8ERR - chains A and C of the 9 polymer chains in the assembly; structure by electron microscopy, 3.10 A resolution.

== Chain A (and C) ==
Protein: Spike glycoprotein
From: Severe acute respiratory syndrome coronavirus 2
Notes: chain C of this document is another copy of the same molecule, construct and numbering; everything in this record applies to it too
Reference sequence: P0DTC2 (SPIKE_SARS2); residue numbers follow UniProt; this construct covers 1-68, 71-143, 147-210, 215-1207
Amino-acid sequence (1274 residues; row label = number of the first residue in the row; note: 9 numbers in that range are skipped by the numbering (no residue carries them; nothing is unmodelled there); a row labelled like 210A-210F holds insertion residues (210A, then the next letters in order)):
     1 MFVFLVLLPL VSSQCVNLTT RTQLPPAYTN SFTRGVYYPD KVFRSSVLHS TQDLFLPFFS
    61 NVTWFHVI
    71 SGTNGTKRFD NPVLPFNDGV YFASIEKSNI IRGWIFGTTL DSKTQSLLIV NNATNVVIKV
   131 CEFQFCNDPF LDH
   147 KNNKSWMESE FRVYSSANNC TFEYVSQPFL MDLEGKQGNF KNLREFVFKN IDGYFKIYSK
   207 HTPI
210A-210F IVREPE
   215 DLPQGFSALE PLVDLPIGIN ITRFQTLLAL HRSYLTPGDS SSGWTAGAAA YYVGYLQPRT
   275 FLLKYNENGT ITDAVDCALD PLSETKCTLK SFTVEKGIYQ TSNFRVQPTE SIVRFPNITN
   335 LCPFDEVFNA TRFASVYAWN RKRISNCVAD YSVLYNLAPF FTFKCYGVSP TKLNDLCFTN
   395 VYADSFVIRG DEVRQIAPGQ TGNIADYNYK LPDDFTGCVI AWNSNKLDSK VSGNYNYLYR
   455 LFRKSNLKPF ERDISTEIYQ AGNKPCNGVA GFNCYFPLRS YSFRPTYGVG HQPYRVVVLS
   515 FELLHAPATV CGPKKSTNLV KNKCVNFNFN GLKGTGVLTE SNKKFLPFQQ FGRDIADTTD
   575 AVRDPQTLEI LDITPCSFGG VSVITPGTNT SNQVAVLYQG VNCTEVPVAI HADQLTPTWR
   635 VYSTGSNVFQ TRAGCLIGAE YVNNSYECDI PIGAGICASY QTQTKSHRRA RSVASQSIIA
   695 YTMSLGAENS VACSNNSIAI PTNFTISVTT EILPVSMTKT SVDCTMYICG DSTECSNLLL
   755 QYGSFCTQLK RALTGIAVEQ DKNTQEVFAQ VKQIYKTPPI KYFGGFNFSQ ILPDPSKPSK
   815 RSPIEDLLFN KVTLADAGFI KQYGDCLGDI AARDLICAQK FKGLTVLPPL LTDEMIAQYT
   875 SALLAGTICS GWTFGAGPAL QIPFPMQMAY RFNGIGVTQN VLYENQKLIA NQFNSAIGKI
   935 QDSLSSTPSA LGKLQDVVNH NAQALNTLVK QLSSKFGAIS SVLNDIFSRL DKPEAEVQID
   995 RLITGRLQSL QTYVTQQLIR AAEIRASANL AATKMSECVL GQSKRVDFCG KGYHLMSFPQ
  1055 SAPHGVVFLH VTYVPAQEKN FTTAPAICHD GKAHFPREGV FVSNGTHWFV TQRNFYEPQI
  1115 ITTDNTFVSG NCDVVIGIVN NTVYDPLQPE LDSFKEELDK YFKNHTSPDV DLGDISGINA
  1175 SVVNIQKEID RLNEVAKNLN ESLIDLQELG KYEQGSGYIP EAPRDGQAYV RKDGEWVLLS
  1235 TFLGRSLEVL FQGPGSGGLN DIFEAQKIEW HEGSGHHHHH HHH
Disordered / not traced: 1-25, 71-76, 147-155, 177-185, 210A-210F, 246-260, 622-640, 677-688, 827-849, 1146-1277 (chain C: 1-13, 19-23, 71-76, 147-155, 177-185, 210A-210F, 246-261, 517-523, 677-689, 828-848, 1146-1277)
Differences from the reference sequence: variant Val-67 (Ala in P0DTC2), Ile-95 (Thr in P0DTC2), Asp-142 (Gly in P0DTC2), Ile-210A (Leu212 in P0DTC2), Asp-339 (Gly in P0DTC2), Leu-371 (Ser in P0DTC2), Pro-373 (Ser in P0DTC2), Phe-375 (Ser in P0DTC2), Asn-417 (Lys in P0DTC2), Lys-440 (Asn in P0DTC2), Ser-446 (Gly in P0DTC2), Asn-477 (Ser in P0DTC2), Lys-478 (Thr in P0DTC2), Ala-484 (Glu in P0DTC2), Arg-493 (Gln in P0DTC2), Ser-496 (Gly in P0DTC2), Arg-498 (Gln in P0DTC2), Tyr-501 (Asn in P0DTC2), His-505 (Tyr in P0DTC2), Lys-547 (Thr in P0DTC2), Gly-614 (Asp in P0DTC2), Tyr-655 (His in P0DTC2), Lys-679 (Asn in P0DTC2), His-681 (Pro in P0DTC2), Cys-707 (Tyr in P0DTC2), Lys-764 (Asn in P0DTC2), Tyr-796 (Asp in P0DTC2), Pro-817 (Phe in P0DTC2), Lys-856 (Asn in P0DTC2), Cys-883 (Thr in P0DTC2), Pro-892 (Ala in P0DTC2), Pro-899 (Ala in P0DTC2), Pro-942 (Ala in P0DTC2), His-954 (Gln in P0DTC2), Lys-969 (Asn in P0DTC2), Phe-981 (Leu in P0DTC2), Pro-987 (Val in P0DTC2); insertion (210D-210F); expression tag (1208-1277)
Swiss-Prot annotation at these positions:
  - region: Asn-280 to Cys-301 (Putative superantigen), Arg-403 to Asp-405 (Integrin-binding motif), Asn-448 to Phe-456 (Immunodominant HLA epitope recognized by the CD8+), Ser-816 to Tyr-837 (Fusion peptide 1), Lys-835 to Phe-855 (Fusion peptide 2), Asp-1163 to Glu-1202 (Heptad repeat 2)
  - glycosylation: Asn-17 (N-linked (GlcNAc...) (complex) asparagine), Asn-61 (N-linked (GlcNAc...) (hybrid) asparagine), Asn-74 (N-linked (GlcNAc...) (complex) asparagine), Asn-122 (N-linked (GlcNAc...) (hybrid) asparagine), Asn-149 (N-linked (GlcNAc...) (complex) asparagine), Asn-165 (N-linked (GlcNAc...) (complex) asparagine), Asn-234 (N-linked (GlcNAc...) (high mannose) asparagine), Asn-282 (N-linked (GlcNAc...) (complex) asparagine), Thr-323 (O-linked (GalNAc) threonine), Ser-325 (O-linked (HexNAc...) serine), Asn-331 (N-linked (GlcNAc...) (complex) asparagine), Asn-343 (N-linked (GlcNAc...) (complex) asparagine), Asn-603 (N-linked (GlcNAc...) (hybrid) asparagine), Asn-616 (N-linked (GlcNAc...) (complex) asparagine), Asn-657 (N-linked (GlcNAc...) (complex) asparagine), Thr-676 (O-linked (GlcNAc...) threonine), Thr-678 (O-linked (GlcNAc...) threonine), Asn-709 (N-linked (GlcNAc...) (high mannose) asparagine), Asn-717 (N-linked (GlcNAc...) (hybrid) asparagine), Asn-801 (N-linked (GlcNAc...) (hybrid) asparagine) and 6 more in UniProt
  - natural variant: Leu-5 (L5F: In strain: Iota/B.1.526), Ser-13 (S13I: In strain: Epsilon/B.1.427/B.1.429), Leu-18 (L18F: In strain: Beta/B.1.351, Gamma/P.1 and 1 more), Thr-19 (T19I: In strain: Omicron/BQ.1.1, Omicron/XBB.1.5 and 1 more; T19R: In strain: Delta/B.1.617.2, Omicron/BA.2 and 4 more), Thr-20 (T20N: In strain: Gamma/P.1), Leu-24 to Ala-27 (sequence variant, change not given here; In strain: Omicron/BA.2, Omicron/BA.2.12.1 and 6 more), Pro-26 (P26S: In strain: Gamma/P.1), Gln-52 (Q52H: In strain: Omicron/EG.5.1), Val-67 (A67V: In strain: Eta/B.1.525, Omicron/BA.1; this construct carries the variant), Gly-75 (G75V: In strain: Lambda/C.37), Thr-76 (T76I: In strain: Lambda/C.37), Asp-80 (D80A: In strain: Beta/B.1.351), 75 further natural variant entries in UniProt
  - mutagenesis: Asn-121 (N121Q: Partial loss of biliverdin affinity), Arg-190 (R190K: Partial loss of biliverdin affinity), Asn-234 (N234Q: Increased resistance to neutralizing antibodies), Asn-331 (N331Q: Reduced viral infectivity), Asn-343 (N343Q: Reduced viral infectivity), Leu-452 (L452R: Increased resistance to neutralizing antibodies. Decreases HLA binding to NF9 epitope. Increased binding affinity to human ACE2), Tyr-453 (Y453F: Decreased HLA binding to NF9 epitope. Increased binding affinity to human ACE2), Ala-475 (A475V: Increased resistance to neutralizing antibodies), Val-483 (V483A: Increased resistance to neutralizing antibodies), Phe-490 (F490L: Increased resistance to neutralizing antibodies and human covalescent sera neutralization), His-519 (H519P: Increased resistance to human covalescent sera neutralization), Ser-673 (S673A: No effect on O-glycosylation by host GALNT1), 6 further mutagenesis entries in UniProt
  - site (Cleavage): Arg-685, Ser-686, Arg-815, Ser-816
Cystine bridges: Cys-131/Cys-166, Cys-291/Cys-301, Cys-336/Cys-361, Cys-379/Cys-432, Cys-391/Cys-525, Cys-480/Cys-488, Cys-538/Cys-590, Cys-617/Cys-649, Cys-662/Cys-671, Cys-738/Cys-760, Cys-743/Cys-749, Cys-1032/Cys-1043, Cys-1082/Cys-1126
Covalent attachments: N-acetylglucosamine (NAG) linked to Asn-61, Asn-122, Asn-165, Asn-234, Asn-282, Asn-331, Asn-343, Asn-603, Asn-616, Asn-657, Asn-709, Asn-717, Asn-801, Asn-1074, Asn-1098, Asn-1134
Residues lining bound ligands: N-acetylglucosamine (NAG; 2-acetamido-2-deoxy-beta-D-glucopyranose): Lys-458, Lys-462, Glu-465

== Interface between chain A and chain C ==
Disulfides between the chains: Cys-707(A)/Cys-883(C)
Residue-residue contacts - 129 pairs, chain A then chain C:
  Gln-314(A) / Lys-764(C)  hydrogen bond (backbone-side chain)
  Asn-317(A) / Asp-737(C)  hydrogen bond
  Arg-319(A) / Asp-737(C)  salt bridge
  Arg-319(A) / Met-740(C)
  Arg-355(A) / Pro-230(C)
  Gly-381(A) / Arg-983(C)  hydrogen bond (backbone-side chain)
  Val-382(A) / Arg-983(C)
  Ser-383(A) / Arg-983(C)  hydrogen bond (backbone-backbone)
  Ser-383(A) / Asp-985(C)
  Lys-386(A) / Phe-981(C)  hydrogen bond (side chain-backbone)
  Lys-386(A) / Ser-982(C)
  Lys-386(A) / Arg-983(C)
  Lys-386(A) / Leu-984(C)  hydrogen bond (side chain-backbone)
  Leu-390(A) / Ser-982(C)
  Tyr-396(A) / Pro-230(C)
  Pro-463(A) / Asp-198(C)
  Phe-464(A) / Asp-198(C)
  Phe-464(A) / Gly-232(C)
  Glu-465(A) / Gly-232(C)
  Arg-466(A) / Gln-115(C)  hydrogen bond (backbone-side chain)
  Arg-466(A) / Ile-231(C)
  Arg-466(A) / Gly-232(C)  hydrogen bond (backbone-backbone)
  Ser-469(A) / Lys-113(C)
  Tyr-489(A) / Pro-384(C)
  His-519(A) / Lys-41(C)
  His-519(A) / Val-42(C)
  Ala-520(A) / Lys-41(C)
  Lys-547(A) / Asn-978(C)
  Lys-547(A) / Ser-982(C)
  Gly-548(A) / Asp-745(C)
  Thr-549(A) / Asp-745(C)  hydrogen bond (backbone-side chain)
  Lys-557(A) / Phe-43(C)
  Lys-558(A) / Phe-43(C)
  Phe-559(A) / Phe-43(C)  hydrophobic
  Leu-560(A) / Tyr-38(C)
  Phe-562(A) / Lys-41(C)
  Phe-562(A) / Glu-224(C)
  Phe-562(A) / Pro-225(C)
  Gln-563(A) / Val-42(C)  hydrogen bond (side chain-backbone)
  Gln-563(A) / Phe-43(C)
  Phe-565(A) / Val-42(C)
  Phe-565(A) / Phe-43(C)  hydrogen bond (backbone-backbone)
  Gly-566(A) / Phe-43(C)
  Arg-567(A) / Phe-43(C)  hydrogen bond (backbone-backbone)
  Asp-568(A) / Lys-856(C)  salt bridge
  Ala-570(A) / Lys-856(C)
  Ala-570(A) / Val-963(C)
  Ala-570(A) / Ser-967(C)
  Asp-571(A) / Ser-967(C)
  Asp-571(A) / Val-976(C)
  Thr-588(A) / Phe-855(C)
  Pro-589(A) / Phe-855(C)  hydrophobic
  Phe-592(A) / Met-740(C)  hydrophobic
  Phe-592(A) / Lys-854(C)
  Ala-647(A) / Pro-862(C)  hydrophobic
  Pro-665(A) / Leu-864(C)  hydrophobic
  Gly-667(A) / Pro-863(C)
  Ala-668(A) / Pro-863(C)  hydrogen bond (backbone-backbone)
  Ala-668(A) / Leu-864(C)
  Gly-669(A) / Leu-864(C)  hydrogen bond (backbone-backbone)
  Gly-669(A) / Met-869(C)
  Met-697(A) / Leu-864(C)  hydrophobic
  Met-697(A) / Leu-865(C)  hydrophobic
  Leu-699(A) / Met-869(C)
  Leu-699(A) / Gln-872(C)
  Leu-699(A) / Tyr-873(C)  hydrogen bond (backbone-side chain)
  Gly-700(A) / Lys-786(C)
  Gly-700(A) / Ile-788(C)
  Ala-701(A) / Lys-786(C)  hydrogen bond (backbone-backbone)
  Ala-701(A) / Gln-787(C)
  Ala-701(A) / Ile-788(C)  hydrogen bond (backbone-backbone)
  Asn-703(A) / Gln-787(C)  hydrogen bond
  Asn-703(A) / Ile-788(C)  hydrogen bond (backbone-backbone)
  Asn-703(A) / Tyr-789(C)
  Asn-703(A) / Lys-790(C)  hydrogen bond (backbone-backbone)
  Ser-704(A) / Tyr-789(C)
  Val-705(A) / Tyr-789(C)
  Val-705(A) / Ala-879(C)
  Val-705(A) / Cys-883(C)  hydrophobic
  Ala-706(A) / Cys-883(C)
  Ala-706(A) / Gln-895(C)
  Cys-707(A) / Cys-883(C)  disulfide
  Ser-708(A) / Gln-895(C)  hydrogen bond
  Ser-708(A) / Pro-897(C)
  Asn-709(A) / Pro-897(C)
  Ser-711(A) / Gln-895(C)
  Ser-711(A) / Pro-897(C)
  Ile-712(A) / Gln-895(C)
  Ala-713(A) / Leu-894(C)
  Ala-713(A) / Gln-895(C)  hydrogen bond (backbone-backbone)
  Pro-715(A) / Leu-894(C)  hydrophobic
  Gln-957(A) / Arg-765(C)  hydrogen bond
  Gln-965(A) / Phe-759(C)
  Gln-965(A) / Gln-762(C)
  Ser-968(A) / Gln-755(C)
  Ser-968(A) / Tyr-756(C)
  Ser-968(A) / Gly-757(C)  hydrogen bond (side chain-backbone)
  Lys-969(A) / Gln-755(C)  hydrogen bond (backbone-backbone)
  Phe-970(A) / Gln-755(C)  hydrogen bond (backbone-backbone)
  Phe-970(A) / Tyr-756(C)
  Gln-1002(A) / Gln-1005(C)
  Thr-1009(A) / Thr-1009(C)
  Gln-1010(A) / Leu-1012(C)
  Ile-1013(A) / Leu-1012(C)  hydrophobic
  Arg-1039(A) / Glu-1031(C)  salt bridge
  Arg-1039(A) / Arg-1039(C)
  Val-1040(A) / Ser-1030(C)
  Val-1040(A) / Leu-1034(C)
  Asp-1041(A) / Gln-784(C)
  Asp-1041(A) / Gly-889(C)
  Tyr-1047(A) / Ala-890(C)  hydrophobic
  Pro-1069(A) / Ala-890(C)
  Pro-1069(A) / Pro-892(C)
  Glu-1072(A) / Pro-892(C)
  Glu-1072(A) / Leu-894(C)
  Asn-1074(A) / Gln-895(C)  hydrogen bond
  Thr-1077(A) / Met-900(C)
  Pro-1079(A) / Tyr-917(C)  hydrophobic
  Phe-1089(A) / Gln-913(C)
  Phe-1089(A) / Asn-914(C)
  Phe-1089(A) / Tyr-917(C)  hydrophobic
  Pro-1090(A) / Gln-913(C)
  Val-1094(A) / Met-900(C)  hydrophobic
  Val-1094(A) / Tyr-904(C)
  Arg-1107(A) / Tyr-904(C)
  Phe-1121(A) / Thr-912(C)
  Ser-1123(A) / Asn-914(C)
  Ser-1123(A) / Glu-918(C)
  Val-1128(A) / Glu-918(C)
Other interface residues (no listed pair), chain A (102 interface residues in all): Thr-315, Phe-456, Ile-468, Phe-486, Leu-517, Ile-569, Thr-572, Gln-613, Arg-646, Glu-702, Asn-710, Thr-961, Gly-971, Ser-1003, Thr-1006, Gly-1046, Val-1068, Gly-1124, Val-1129, Ile-1130, Leu-1141
Other interface residues (no listed pair), chain C (96 interface residues in all): Asp-40, Thr-167, Gly-199, Tyr-200, Asn-234, Asn-282, Phe-374, Thr-739, Pro-792, Phe-797, Leu-861, Ser-884, Gly-891, Ala-893, Ile-896, Asn-907, Gln-920, Lys-964, Leu-966, Ser-975, Asp-994, Gln-1002, Ile-1013, Thr-1027, Gly-1035, Leu-1141

== Summary ==
102 residues of chain A and 96 residues of chain C are in contact, with 1 disulfide bond, 27 hydrogen bonds
and 3 salt bridges. Among the polar pairs are Arg-319(A)/Asp-737(C), Asp-568(A)/Lys-856(C) and
Arg-1039(A)/Glu-1031(C). Bound to chain A: N-acetylglucosamine.
Both chains are Spike glycoprotein (Severe acute respiratory syndrome coronavirus 2). Entry 8ERR (SARS-CoV-2
Omicron BA.1 spike ectodomain trimer in complex with the S2X324 neutralizing antibody Fab fragment) was
determined by electron microscopy, deposited together with 8ERQ.
